Entry 3H6R (X-ray diffraction, 1.95 A resolution); this record covers chain A.

== Chain A ==
Molecule: Clitocypin analog
Organism: Clitocybe nebularis
UniProt: Q3Y9I4 (Q3Y9I4_CLINE); residues 1-152 here = UniProt positions 1-152
Chain sequence (152 residues; row label = number of the first residue in the row):
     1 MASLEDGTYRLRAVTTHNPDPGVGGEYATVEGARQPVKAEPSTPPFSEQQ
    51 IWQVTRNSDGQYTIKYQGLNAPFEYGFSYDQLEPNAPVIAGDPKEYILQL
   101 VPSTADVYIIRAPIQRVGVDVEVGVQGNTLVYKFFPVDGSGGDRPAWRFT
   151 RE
Sequence notes: variant Thr8 (Ile in Q3Y9I4), Gln35 (Arg in Q3Y9I4), Ser42 (Asn in Q3Y9I4), Ser47 (Phe in Q3Y9I4), Ser58 (Ala in Q3Y9I4), Ala71 (Thr in Q3Y9I4), Gln81 (Glu in Q3Y9I4), Val117 (Ile in Q3Y9I4)
UniProt features mapped onto this chain:
  - mutagenesis: Gly24 (G24A: 20-fold lower inhibition), Asn70 (N70K: No inhibition of asparaginyl endopeptidase)
What the authors report for this chain:
  - conformationally variable residues: Gly24

== Summary ==
UniProt lists 2 mutagenesis sites. The paper reports conformational variability at Gly24.
Chain A is Clitocypin analog (Clitocybe nebularis); the structure, Clitocypin, a beta-trefoil cysteine
protease inhibitor, was determined by X-ray diffraction, deposited together with 3H6Q.
